3E7A - chains A and C; structure by X-ray diffraction, 1.63 A resolution.

Chain A:
Molecule: Serine/threonine-protein phosphatase PP1-alpha catalytic subunit
Source organism: Homo sapiens
Notes: EC 3.1.3.16
UniProtKB: P62136 (PP1A_HUMAN); residues 7-300 here = UniProt positions 7-300
Chain sequence (299 residues; each row starts with the number of its first residue):
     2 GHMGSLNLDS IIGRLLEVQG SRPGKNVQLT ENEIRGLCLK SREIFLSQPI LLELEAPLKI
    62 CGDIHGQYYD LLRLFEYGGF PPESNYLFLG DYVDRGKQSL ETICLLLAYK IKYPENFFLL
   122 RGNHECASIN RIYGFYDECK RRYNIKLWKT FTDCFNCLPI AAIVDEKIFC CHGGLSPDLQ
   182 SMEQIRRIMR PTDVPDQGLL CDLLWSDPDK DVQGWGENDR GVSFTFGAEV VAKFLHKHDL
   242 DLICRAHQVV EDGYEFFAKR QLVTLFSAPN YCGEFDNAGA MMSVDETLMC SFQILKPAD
Not modelled in the structure: 2-6, 300
Differences from the reference sequence: expression tag (2-6)
Metal / ion sites: Mn2+ site 1: Asp-64, His-66, Asp-92; Mn2+ site 2: Asp-92, Asn-124, His-173, His-248
Curated features (UniProtKB/Swiss-Prot):
  - active site: His-125 (Proton donor)
  - binding site (Mn(2+)): Asp-64, His-66, Asp-92, Asn-124, His-173, His-248
  - modified residue: Ser-22 (Phosphoserine)
  - mutagenesis: Pro-50 (P50R: Promotes SMP complex formation), Ala-57 (A57P: No effect on SMP complex formation), Glu-184 (E184A: Promotes SMP complex formation), Arg-188 (R188A: Abolishes SMP complex formation)
Reported in the primary citation:
  - conformationally variable residues (loop rearrangement): Asp-194 to Gly-199

Chain C:
Molecule: nodularin R
Chain sequence (5 residues; row label = number of the first residue in the row):
     1 XRXEX
Glycans and other covalent adducts: covalent link ACB_1/MDH_5
Modified positions: ACB (3-methyl-beta-D-aspartic acid) at position 1, 1ZN ((2S,3S,4E,6E,8S,9S)-3-amino-9-methoxy-2,6,8-trimethyl-10-phenyldeca-4,6-dienoic acid) at position 3, MDH (N-methyldehydrobutyrine) at position 5; Glu-4 (gamma-D-glutamic acid; FGA)

How chain A and chain C interact:
Residue-residue contacts (21; chain A residue first):
  Arg-96(A) / ACB_1(C)  hydrogen bond (side chain-backbone)
  Arg-96(A) / Glu-4(C)  hydrogen bond (side chain-backbone)
  Arg-96(A) / MDH_5(C)  hydrogen bond (side chain-backbone)
  His-125(A) / 1ZN_3(C)
  Ser-129(A) / 1ZN_3(C)
  Ile-130(A) / 1ZN_3(C)
  Tyr-134(A) / ACB_1(C)  hydrogen bond (side chain-backbone)
  Tyr-134(A) / 1ZN_3(C)
  Val-195(A) / 1ZN_3(C)
  Pro-196(A) / 1ZN_3(C)
  Asp-197(A) / 1ZN_3(C)
  Trp-206(A) / 1ZN_3(C)
  Asp-220(A) / Arg-2(C)
  Arg-221(A) / Arg-2(C)  hydrogen bond (side chain-backbone)
  Arg-221(A) / 1ZN_3(C)  hydrogen bond (side chain-backbone)
  Gly-222(A) / 1ZN_3(C)
  Tyr-272(A) / Glu-4(C)  hydrogen bond (side chain-backbone)
  Cys-273(A) / MDH_5(C)
  Glu-275(A) / MDH_5(C)
  Phe-276(A) / Glu-4(C)
  Phe-276(A) / MDH_5(C)
Interface residues without a listed pair, chain A (20 interface residues in all): Cys-127, Val-223, His-248, Val-250

Overview:
20 residues of chain A face 5 of chain C across their interface; the contacts include 7 hydrogen bonds. Polar
pairs include Arg-96(A)/ACB_1(C), Arg-96(A)/Glu-4(C) and Arg-96(A)/MDH_5(C). Curated annotation (UniProt)
lists active-site residue His-125(A), 6 Mn2+-binding residues and 4 mutagenesis sites on chain A. From the
paper: conformational variability at Asp-194(A).
Chain A is Serine/threonine-protein phosphatase PP1-alpha catalytic subunit (Homo sapiens) and chain C is
nodularin R; the structure, Crystal Structure of Protein Phosphatase-1 Bound to the natural toxin Nodularin-R,
was determined by X-ray diffraction (same publication as 3E7B).
